5EXE - chains A and C of the 6 polymer chains in the assembly; structure by X-ray diffraction, 1.88 A resolution.

[Chain A]
Molecule: Oxalate oxidoreductase subunit alpha
Organism: Moorella thermoacetica (strain ATCC 39073)
Notes: EC 1.2.7.10
UniProt: Q2RI41 (OORA_MOOTA); residues 1-395 here = UniProt positions 1-395
Sequence (395 residues; numbered 1 to 395; the number before each row is that of its first residue):
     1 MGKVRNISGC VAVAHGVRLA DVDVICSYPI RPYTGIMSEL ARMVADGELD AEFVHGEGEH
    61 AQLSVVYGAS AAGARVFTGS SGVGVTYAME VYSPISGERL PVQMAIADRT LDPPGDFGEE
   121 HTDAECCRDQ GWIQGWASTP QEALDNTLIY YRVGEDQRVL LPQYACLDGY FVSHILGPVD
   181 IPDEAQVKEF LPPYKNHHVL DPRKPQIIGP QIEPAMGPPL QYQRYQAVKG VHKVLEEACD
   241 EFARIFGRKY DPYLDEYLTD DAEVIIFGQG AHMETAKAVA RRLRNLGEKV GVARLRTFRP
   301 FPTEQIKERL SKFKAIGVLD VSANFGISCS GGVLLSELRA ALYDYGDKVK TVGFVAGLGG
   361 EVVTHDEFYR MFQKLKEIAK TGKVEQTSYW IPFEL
Not modelled in the structure: 1
Small-molecule neighbours: 5SR ([2-[3-[(4-azanyl-2-methyl-pyrimidin-5-yl)methyl]-2-carboxy-4-methyl-1,3-thiazol-3-ium-5-yl]ethoxy-oxidanyl-phosphoryl] hydrogen phosphate): Y28, P29, I30, E59, V83, G84, Y87, R109, D116, F117
What the authors report for this chain:
  - conformationally variable residues (loop rearrangement, side-chain flip): R31, D108 to E119
  - binding site for 5SR: R109, D116, Q211
  - catalytic residues: R31, D116 (proposed by the authors, not directly observed)

[Chain C]
Molecule: Oxalate oxidoreductase subunit beta
Organism: Moorella thermoacetica (strain ATCC 39073)
Notes: EC 1.2.7.10
UniProt: Q2RI42 (OORB_MOOTA); numbering as in UniProt (aligned over 1-314)
Sequence (314 residues; each row starts with the number of its first residue):
     1 MLDRIASIKK APDEEYYVPG HRTCAGCGPA LTYRLVAKAA GPNTIFIGPT GCMYVANTSY
    61 GCGPWRVPWI HAQITNGGAV ASGIEAAYKA MIRKKKTDAE FPNIIVMAGD GGAVDIGLQA
   121 LSAMLYRGHD VLFICYDNES YANTGIQTSP TTPYGANTTF TPPGEVVPEG KKLFPKDNPK
   181 VIAHGHPELK YVATASIGWP VDLMNKVRKG LNQEGPAYIH IHAPCPKGWQ FPADKTIEMA
   241 KLAVQTGMFQ LYEYENGEYK LSVKVDKRKP VSEYMKLQKR FAHLKPEHIA KMQAFVDARC
   301 AEVGITVPVV ASNA
Swiss-Prot annotation at these positions:
  - binding site ([4Fe-4S] cluster): C24, C27, C52, C225
Ion coordination: 4Fe-4S cluster Fe: C24, C27, C52, C225; Mg2+ site 1: D110, N138, S140 (together with 5SR); Mg2+ site 2: D130, L211, Q213
Small-molecule neighbours:
  - 5SR ([2-[3-[(4-azanyl-2-methyl-pyrimidin-5-yl)methyl]-2-carboxy-4-methyl-1,3-thiazol-3-ium-5-yl]ethoxy-oxidanyl-phosphoryl] hydrogen phosphate): T50, G51, C52, M53, V55, I74, T75, G109, D110, G111, G112, I116, Y136, N138, S140, Y141, A142, N143, T144
  - 4Fe-4S cluster (SF4): T23, C24, C27, P29, C52, M53, A56, N138, A142, C225, P226, K227
What the authors report for this chain:
  - binding site for 5SR: N143

[How chain A and chain C interact]
Pairs across the interface (45):
  S27(A) - F160(C)
  Y28(A) - D115(C)
  Y28(A) - I116(C)
  Y28(A) - Y141(C)  hydrogen bond
  Y28(A) - F160(C)
  P29(A) - Y141(C)  hydrophobic
  P29(A) - T144(C)
  P29(A) - Q147(C)
  P29(A) - F160(C)
  R31(A) - N143(C)  hydrogen bond (side chain-backbone)
  R31(A) - T144(C)
  T34(A) - Q147(C)
  T34(A) - F160(C)
  M37(A) - F160(C)  hydrophobic
  S38(A) - T159(C)  hydrogen bond
  S38(A) - F160(C)
  A41(A) - T159(C)
  A41(A) - F160(C)
  A41(A) - P162(C)
  R42(A) - P162(C)
  V44(A) - V166(C)
  A45(A) - P162(C)
  A45(A) - G164(C)
  A45(A) - E165(C)  hydrogen bond (backbone-backbone)
  A45(A) - V166(C)  hydrogen bond (backbone-backbone)
  A45(A) - V167(C)
  D46(A) - G164(C)
  D46(A) - E165(C)
  G47(A) - V166(C)
  F53(A) - F160(C)
  H55(A) - T148(C)
  H55(A) - T161(C)
  E57(A) - D115(C)
  E57(A) - I116(C)
  G58(A) - I116(C)
  E59(A) - I116(C)
  V83(A) - Q73(C)
  Y87(A) - T75(C)
  Y87(A) - I116(C)  hydrophobic
  D112(A) - H71(C)
  D112(A) - Q73(C)  hydrogen bond
  P114(A) - Y54(C)
  G115(A) - Y54(C)  hydrogen bond (backbone-side chain)
  D116(A) - N143(C)
  F117(A) - N143(C)
Interface residues without a listed pair, chain A (27 interface residues in all): I30, G56
Interface residues without a listed pair, chain C (25 interface residues in all): T50, V55, I74, G145, P163, L173

[Overview]
Chain A and chain C form an interface of 27 and 25 residues respectively; the contacts include 7 hydrogen
bonds. Polar pairs include Y28(A)-Y141(C), R31(A)-N143(C) and S38(A)-T159(C). Compound 5SR is bound between
chain A and chain C. From the paper: catalytic residues R31(A) and D116(A); a binding site for 5SR at R109(A),
D116(A) and N143(C) among others.
Chain A is Oxalate oxidoreductase subunit alpha and chain C is Oxalate oxidoreductase subunit beta, both from
Moorella thermoacetica (strain ATCC 39073); the structure, Crystal structure of oxalate oxidoreductase from
Moorella thermoacetica bound with carboxy-TPP adduct, was determined by X-ray diffraction together with 5EXD
from the same study.
